9JT2 - chains F and G of the 18 polymer chains in the assembly; structure by electron microscopy, 3.19 A resolution.

# Chain F
Name: Dren-apaz
From: Novosphingopyxis baekryungensis DSM 16222
Amino-acid sequence (442 residues; row label = number of the first residue in the row):
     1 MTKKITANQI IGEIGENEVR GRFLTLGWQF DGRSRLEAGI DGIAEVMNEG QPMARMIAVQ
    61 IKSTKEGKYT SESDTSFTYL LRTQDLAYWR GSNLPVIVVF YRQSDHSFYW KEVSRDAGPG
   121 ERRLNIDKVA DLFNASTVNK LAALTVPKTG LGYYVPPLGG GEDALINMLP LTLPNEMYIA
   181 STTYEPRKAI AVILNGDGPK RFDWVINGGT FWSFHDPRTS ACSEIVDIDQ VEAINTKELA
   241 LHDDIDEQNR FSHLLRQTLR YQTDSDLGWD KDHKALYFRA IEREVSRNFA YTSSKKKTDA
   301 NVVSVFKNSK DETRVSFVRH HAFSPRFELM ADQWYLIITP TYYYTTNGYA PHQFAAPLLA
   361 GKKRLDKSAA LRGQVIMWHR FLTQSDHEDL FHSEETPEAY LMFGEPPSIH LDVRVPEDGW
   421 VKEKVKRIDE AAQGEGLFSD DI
Not modelled in the structure: 1-2, 385-397, 425-442
Bound ions: Mg2+: Asp41, Gln60, Ile61 (shared with 1 residue of chain R)
From the paper describing this entry:
  - catalytic residues: Asp41, Gln60, Lys62
  - Mg2+ coordination: Asp41
  - mutagenesis - E13A/N17A/R20A/Q29A/D31A/R33A/E45A, D41A, Q60A: abolished catalytic activity
  - mutagenesis - K62A: decreased catalytic activity
  - self-association interface (contacts with another copy of this molecule); pairs are residue here / residue on that copy: Asn17-Asn17 (hydrogen bond), Gln29-Arg33, Arg33-Asp31
  - binding site for the 8-nt DNA strand: Lys4, Gly39, Ser63, Lys65
  - binding site for the 8-nt DNA strand: Lys4

# Chain G
Molecule: 20-nt RNA strand
From: Novosphingopyxis baekryungensis DSM 16222
Sequence (20 nucleotides; numbered 1 to 20; the number before each row is that of its first residue):
     1 AUACUGCACA GCUGACGAUA
Bound ions: Mg2+: A1, A3 (shared with 2 residues of chain E)

# Chain F / chain G interface
Contacting residue pairs - 12 pairs, chain F then chain G:
  Tyr184(F) - U19(G)  phosphate contact
  Pro186(F) - U19(G)  phosphate contact
  Asn207(F) - G17(G)  hydrogen bond to the sugar
  Asp246(F) - A15(G)  hydrogen bond to the sugar
  Asp246(F) - C16(G)  sugar contact
  Arg250(F) - C16(G)  hydrogen bond to the sugar
  His273(F) - C9(G)  salt bridge to the phosphate
  Ala356(F) - A8(G)  sugar contact
  Leu359(F) - A8(G)  sugar contact
  Ala360(F) - C7(G)  sugar contact
  Lys363(F) - C7(G)  hydrogen bond to the phosphate
  Lys363(F) - A8(G)  salt bridge to the phosphate
Also at the interface, not in a pair above, chain F (11 interface residues in all): Asn249

# In short
11 residues of chain F face 7 of chain G across their interface, with 4 hydrogen bonds and 2 salt bridges.
Among the polar pairs are Asn207(F)-G17(G), Asp246(F)-A15(G) and Arg250(F)-C16(G). The paper reports catalytic
residues Asp41(F), Gln60(F) and Lys62(F); E13A/N17A/R20A/Q29A/D31A/R33A/E45A, D41A and Q60A of chain F abolish
catalytic activity.
Chain F is Dren-apaz and chain G is a 20-nt RNA strand, both from Novosphingopyxis baekryungensis DSM 16222;
the structure, substrate-bound NbaSPARDA complexes, was determined by electron microscopy, deposited together
with 9JSB, 9JSP and 9JSZ.
